4FZG - chains B and C of the 32 polymer chains in the assembly; structure by X-ray diffraction, 3.00 A resolution.

Chain B:
Name: Proteasome component Y13
Source organism: Saccharomyces cerevisiae
Notes: EC 3.4.25.1
UniProtKB: P23638 (PSA4_YEAST); residues 1-244 here correspond to UniProt positions 2-245 (UniProt number = residue number + 1)
Amino-acid sequence (244 residues; row label = number of the first residue in the row):
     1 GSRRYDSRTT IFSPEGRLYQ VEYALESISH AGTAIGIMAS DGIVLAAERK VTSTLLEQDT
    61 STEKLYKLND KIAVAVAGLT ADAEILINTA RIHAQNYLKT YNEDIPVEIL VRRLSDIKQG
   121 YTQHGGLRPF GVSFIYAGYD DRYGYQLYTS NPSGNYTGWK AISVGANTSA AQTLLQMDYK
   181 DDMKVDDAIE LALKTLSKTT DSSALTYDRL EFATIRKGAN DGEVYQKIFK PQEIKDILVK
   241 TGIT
Curated features (UniProtKB/Swiss-Prot):
  - cross-link (Glycyl lysine isopeptide (Lys-Gly)): Lys-99 (interchain with G-Cter in ubiquitin), Lys-198 (interchain with G-Cter in ubiquitin), Lys-230 (interchain with G-Cter in ubiquitin)

Chain C:
Name: Proteasome component PRE6
Source organism: Saccharomyces cerevisiae
Notes: EC 3.4.25.1
UniProtKB: P40303 (PSA7_YEAST); residues 1-241 here correspond to UniProt positions 3-243 (UniProt number = residue number + 2)
Amino-acid sequence (241 residues; numbered 1 to 241; the number before each row is that of its first residue):
     1 GYDRALSIFS PDGHIFQVEY ALEAVKRGTC AVGVKGKNCV VLGCERRSTL KLQDTRITPS
    61 KVSKIDSHVV LSFSGLNADS RILIEKARVE AQSHRLTLED PVTVEYLTRY VAGVQQRYTQ
   121 SGGVRPFGVS TLIAGFDPRD DEPKLYQTEP SGIYSSWSAQ TIGRNSKTVR EFLEKNYDRK
   181 EPPATVEECV KLTVRSLLEV VQTGAKNIEI TVVKPDSDIV ALSSEEINQY VTQIEQEKQE
   241 Q
Curated features (UniProtKB/Swiss-Prot):
  - modified residue: Thr-58 (Phosphothreonine)

How chain B and chain C interact:
Residue-residue contacts - 72 pairs, chain B then chain C:
  Arg-3(B) / Arg-4(C)
  Asp-6(B) / Tyr-2(C)  hydrogen bond
  Asp-6(B) / Arg-4(C)  salt bridge
  Arg-8(B) / Arg-4(C)
  Thr-10(B) / Leu-6(C)
  Thr-10(B) / Arg-125(C)
  Ile-11(B) / Gln-17(C)
  Phe-12(B) / Gln-17(C)
  Phe-12(B) / Tyr-20(C)
  Phe-12(B) / Ala-21(C)  hydrophobic
  Phe-12(B) / Leu-76(C)  hydrophobic
  Phe-12(B) / Arg-125(C)
  Phe-12(B) / Pro-126(C)
  Phe-12(B) / Gly-128(C)
  Ser-13(B) / Tyr-20(C)
  Pro-14(B) / Tyr-20(C)  hydrophobic
  Pro-14(B) / Glu-23(C)
  Glu-15(B) / Glu-23(C)
  Glu-15(B) / Arg-27(C)  hydrogen bond (backbone-side chain)
  Gly-16(B) / Tyr-20(C)
  Gly-16(B) / Glu-23(C)
  Gly-16(B) / Ala-24(C)
  Arg-17(B) / Arg-27(C)
  Leu-18(B) / Arg-125(C)
  Met-38(B) / Asp-54(C)
  Glu-108(B) / Ile-57(C)
  Arg-112(B) / Arg-81(C)
  Ser-115(B) / Arg-81(C)  hydrogen bond (backbone-side chain)
  Asp-116(B) / Arg-81(C)  salt bridge
  Asp-116(B) / Ile-82(C)
  Gln-119(B) / Ala-78(C)
  Gln-119(B) / Asp-79(C)
  Gln-119(B) / Ile-82(C)
  Thr-122(B) / Arg-125(C)  hydrogen bond (backbone-side chain)
  Gln-123(B) / Tyr-118(C)
  Gln-123(B) / Gly-123(C)
  Gln-123(B) / Val-124(C)
  Gln-123(B) / Arg-125(C)  hydrogen bond (backbone-backbone)
  Gln-123(B) / Phe-127(C)
  His-124(B) / Gly-123(C)
  His-124(B) / Val-124(C)
  Gly-125(B) / Tyr-2(C)
  Gly-125(B) / Gly-123(C)  hydrogen bond (backbone-backbone)
  Gly-126(B) / Tyr-2(C)
  Tyr-143(B) / Arg-56(C)  hydrogen bond (backbone-side chain)
  Tyr-143(B) / Ile-57(C)  hydrophobic
  Tyr-145(B) / Arg-56(C)  hydrogen bond (backbone-side chain)
  Gln-146(B) / Ile-57(C)
  Leu-147(B) / Ile-57(C)
  Tyr-148(B) / Ile-57(C)
  Ser-153(B) / Ala-78(C)
  Gly-154(B) / Ala-78(C)
  Gly-154(B) / Arg-81(C)  hydrogen bond (backbone-side chain)
  Asn-155(B) / Asn-77(C)
  Tyr-156(B) / Pro-59(C)
  Tyr-156(B) / Arg-81(C)
  Thr-157(B) / Thr-58(C)
  Gly-158(B) / Gln-53(C)
  Gly-158(B) / Asp-54(C)  hydrogen bond (backbone-backbone)
  Gly-158(B) / Ile-57(C)
  Gly-158(B) / Thr-58(C)  hydrogen bond (backbone-side chain)
  Trp-159(B) / Leu-52(C)
  Trp-159(B) / Gln-53(C)
  Trp-159(B) / Asp-54(C)
  Lys-160(B) / Leu-52(C)  hydrogen bond (backbone-backbone)
  Lys-160(B) / Gln-53(C)
  Ala-161(B) / Leu-52(C)
  Gln-172(B) / Leu-50(C)
  Gln-172(B) / Leu-52(C)
  Gln-176(B) / Lys-51(C)
  Gln-176(B) / Leu-52(C)
  Tyr-179(B) / Leu-52(C)  hydrophobic
Also at the interface, not in a pair above, chain B (41 interface residues in all): Leu-175

Overview:
41 residues of chain B and 31 residues of chain C are in contact, with 12 hydrogen bonds and 2 salt bridges.
Polar contacts include Asp-6(B)/Arg-4(C), Asp-116(B)/Arg-81(C) and Asp-6(B)/Tyr-2(C).
Chain B is Proteasome component Y13 and chain C is Proteasome component PRE6, both from Saccharomyces
cerevisiae; the structure, 20S yeast proteasome in complex with glidobactin, was determined by X-ray
diffraction together with 4FZC from the same study.
